Entry 7NJO (electron microscopy, 2.92 A resolution); this record covers chains E and G of the 20 polymer chains in the assembly.

# Chain E
Protein: ATP synthase subunit beta
From: Mycolicibacterium smegmatis (strain ATCC 700084 / mc(2)155)
Notes: EC 7.1.2.2
UniProtKB: A0R200 (ATPB_MYCS2); residue numbers follow UniProt; this construct covers 1-475
Chain sequence (475 residues; row label = number of the first residue in the row):
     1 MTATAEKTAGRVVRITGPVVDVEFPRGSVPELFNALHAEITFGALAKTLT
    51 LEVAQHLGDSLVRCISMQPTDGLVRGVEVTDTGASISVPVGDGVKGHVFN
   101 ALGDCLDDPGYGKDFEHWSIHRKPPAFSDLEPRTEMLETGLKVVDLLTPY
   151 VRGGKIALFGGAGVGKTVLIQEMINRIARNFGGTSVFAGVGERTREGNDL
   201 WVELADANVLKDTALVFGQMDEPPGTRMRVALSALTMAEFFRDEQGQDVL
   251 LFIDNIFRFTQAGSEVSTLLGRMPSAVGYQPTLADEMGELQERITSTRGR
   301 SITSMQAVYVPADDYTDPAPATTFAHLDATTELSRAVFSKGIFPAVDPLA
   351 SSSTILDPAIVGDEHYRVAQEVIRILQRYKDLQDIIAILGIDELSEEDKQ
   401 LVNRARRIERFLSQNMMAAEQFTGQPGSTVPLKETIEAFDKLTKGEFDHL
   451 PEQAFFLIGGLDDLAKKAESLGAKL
Unresolved in the structure: 1-7, 472-475
Small-molecule neighbours: ADP (adenosine-5'-diphosphate): Gly161, Ala162, Gly163, Val164, Gly165, Lys166, Thr167, Val168, Phe338, Phe343, Met416, Ala419, Phe422

# Chain G
Protein: ATP synthase gamma chain
From: Mycobacterium smegmatis (strain ATCC 700084 / mc(2)155)
UniProtKB: A0R201 (ATPG_MYCS2); residues 1-307 here = UniProt positions 1-307
Chain sequence (307 residues; numbered 1 to 307; the number before each row is that of its first residue):
     1 MAATLRELRGRIRSAGSIKKITKAQELIATSRIAKAQARVEAARPYAAEI
    51 TNMLTELAGASALDHPLLVERKQPKRAGVLVVSSDRGLCGAYNANVLRRA
   101 EELFSLLRDEGKDPVLYVVGRKALGYFSFRQRTVVESWTGFSERPTYENA
   151 REIADTLVNAFMAGADDEGDDAGADGILGVDELHIVFTEFRSMLSQTAVA
   201 RRAAPMEVEYVGEVETGPRTLYSFEPDPETLFDALLPRYIATRVYAALLE
   251 AAASESASRRRAMKSATDNADDLIKALTLAANRERQAQITQEISEIVGGA
   301 NALAGSK
Unresolved in the structure: 1-2, 214-219, 305-307

# How chain E and chain G interact
Contacting residue pairs - 21 pairs, chain E then chain G:
  Met273(E) - Val297(G)  hydrophobic
  Pro274(E) - Ile293(G)  hydrophobic
  Pro274(E) - Val297(G)
  Ala276(E) - Thr290(G)
  Val277(E) - Gln286(G)
  Val277(E) - Ile289(G)  hydrophobic
  Val277(E) - Thr290(G)  hydrogen bond (backbone-side chain)
  Gly278(E) - Ile293(G)
  Ala312(E) - Arg285(G)
  Asp314(E) - Asn282(G)  hydrogen bond
  Asp314(E) - Arg285(G)  salt bridge
  Asp314(E) - Gln286(G)  hydrogen bond
  Thr316(E) - Gln286(G)
  Asp317(E) - Arg285(G)  salt bridge
  Asp317(E) - Gln286(G)
  Asp384(E) - Lys23(G)  salt bridge
  Ile385(E) - Leu27(G)  hydrophobic
  Ile388(E) - Leu27(G)  hydrophobic
  Glu393(E) - Thr30(G)
  Glu393(E) - Ser31(G)
  Glu393(E) - Ala34(G)
Interface residues without a listed pair, chain E (16 interface residues in all): Pro311, Pro318, Leu389
Interface residues without a listed pair, chain G (14 interface residues in all): Leu279, Asn301

# In short
16 residues of chain E face 14 of chain G across their interface, with 3 hydrogen bonds and 3 salt bridges.
Polar pairs include Asp314(E)-Arg285(G), Asp317(E)-Arg285(G) and Asp384(E)-Lys23(G). Bound to chain E: ADP.
Here chain E is ATP synthase subunit beta (Mycolicibacterium smegmatis (strain ATCC 700084 / mc(2)155)) and
chain G is ATP synthase gamma chain (Mycobacterium smegmatis (strain ATCC 700084 / mc(2)155)). Entry 7NJO
(Mycobacterium smegmatis ATP synthase state 1e) was determined by electron microscopy together with 7NJK,
7NJL, 7NJM, 7NJN, 7NJP, 7NJQ and 20 further entries from the same study.
